Entry 7V2V (X-ray diffraction, 3.19 A resolution); this record covers chains A and D.

# Chain A (and D)
Name: VpsR
Source organism: Vibrio cholerae
Notes: chain D of this document is another copy of the same molecule, construct and numbering; everything in this record applies to it too
UniProt: Q9AQ41 (Q9AQ41_VIBCL); residue numbers follow UniProt; this construct covers 1-382
Sequence (399 residues; numbered -16 to 382; the number before each row is that of its first residue; numbers below 1 keep their minus sign (His-16 is residue -16)):
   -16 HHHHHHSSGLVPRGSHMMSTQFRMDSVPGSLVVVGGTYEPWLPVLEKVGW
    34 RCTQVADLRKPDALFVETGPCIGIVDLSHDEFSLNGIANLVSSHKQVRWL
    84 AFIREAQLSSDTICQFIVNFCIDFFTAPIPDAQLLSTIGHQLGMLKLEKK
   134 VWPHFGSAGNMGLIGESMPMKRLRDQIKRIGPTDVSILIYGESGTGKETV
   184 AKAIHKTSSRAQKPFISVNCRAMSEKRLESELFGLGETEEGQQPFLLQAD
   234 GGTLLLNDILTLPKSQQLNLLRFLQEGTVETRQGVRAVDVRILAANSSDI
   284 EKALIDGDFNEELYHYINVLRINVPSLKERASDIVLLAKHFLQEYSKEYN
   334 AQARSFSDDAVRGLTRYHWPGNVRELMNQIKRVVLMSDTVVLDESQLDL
Disordered / not traced: -16 to 8
Sequence notes: expression tag (-16 to 0)

# Interface between chain A and chain D
Residue-residue contacts (91):
  Leu41(A) with Gln258(D)
  Arg42(A) with Gln258(D); Glu259(D)
  Asp45(A) with Tyr299(D)
  Ser66(A) with Asp272(D)
  Leu67(A) with Asp272(D), hydrogen bond (backbone-side chain)
  Asn68(A) with Asp167(D); Val168(D); Ser169(D), hydrogen bond; Val273(D), hydrogen bond (side chain-backbone); Arg274(D); Ile275(D)
  Ala71(A) with Val168(D), hydrophobic
  Asn72(A) with Val168(D); Ser169(D), hydrogen bond (side chain-backbone); Val302(D)
  Ser75(A) with Val302(D)
  Val80(A) with Val101(D)
  Ser93(A) with Leu130(D)
  Ile96(A) with Asp167(D); Ser192(D); Arg193(D)
  Cys97(A) with Val134(D), hydrophobic
  Gln98(A) with Val134(D); Pro165(D)
  Ile100(A) with Met127(D), hydrophobic; Leu130(D), hydrophobic
  Val101(A) with Thr166(D)
  Phe103(A) with Phe103(D), hydrophobic
  Ile105(A) with Ile105(D), hydrophobic; Gln124(D), hydrogen bond (backbone-side chain); Met127(D)
  Asp106(A) with His123(D); Met127(D)
  Phe107(A) with Gly126(D); Met127(D), hydrophobic
  Ser119(A) with Ser119(D); His123(D)
  Thr120(A) with His123(D)
  His123(A) with Ile105(D); Asp106(D)
  Gln124(A) with Ile105(D), hydrogen bond (side chain-backbone)
  Met127(A) with Ile100(D); Cys104(D); Ile105(D); Asp106(D)
  Leu130(A) with Cys97(D); Ile100(D), hydrophobic
  Glu131(A) with Gln98(D)
  Trp135(A) with Gln98(D)
  Arg162(A) with Gln98(D), hydrogen bond (backbone-side chain); Val101(D)
  Pro165(A) with Thr95(D); Gln98(D)
  Thr166(A) with Gln98(D)
  Asp167(A) with Leu67(D); Asn68(D)
  Val168(A) with Leu67(D); Asn68(D); Ala71(D), hydrophobic
  Ser169(A) with Asn68(D), hydrogen bond (backbone-side chain)
  Ser192(A) with Thr95(D)
  Leu257(A) with Asn68(D)
  Asp282(A) with Tyr173(D), hydrogen bond; Arg304(D), salt bridge
  Ile283(A) with Arg304(D)
  Glu284(A) with Gln159(D), hydrogen bond; Tyr173(D); Arg304(D); Asn306(D)
  Lys285(A) with Asn306(D)
  Leu287(A) with Arg155(D), hydrogen bond (backbone-side chain)
  Ile288(A) with Pro152(D); Arg155(D), hydrogen bond (backbone-side chain); Leu156(D), hydrophobic; Gln159(D); Asn306(D); Pro308(D), hydrophobic
  Asp289(A) with Arg155(D); Asn306(D); Lys311(D)
  Gly290(A) with Arg155(D)
  Glu294(A) with Arg162(D), salt bridge
  His298(A) with Asn72(D), hydrogen bond (backbone-side chain); Ser76(D)
  Tyr299(A) with Asn72(D)
  Val302(A) with Ala71(D), hydrophobic; Asn72(D)
  Leu303(A) with Val101(D), hydrophobic
  Lys311(A) with Glu294(D)
  His351(A) with Ile288(D)
Other interface residues (no listed pair), chain A (56 interface residues in all): Asp40, Gln116, Ile163, Ser191, Asp291
Other interface residues (no listed pair), chain D (58 interface residues in all): Val80, Phe99, Phe107, Thr120, Lys133, Leu257, His298, Ile305, Ser309, Glu312

# Summary
The interface between chain A and chain D involves 56 residues on one side and 58 on the other; the contacts
include 13 hydrogen bonds and 2 salt bridges. Polar pairs include Asp282(A)-Arg304(D), Glu294(A)-Arg162(D) and
Leu67(A)-Asp272(D).
Both chains are VpsR (Vibrio cholerae). Entry 7V2V (Crystal Structure of VpsR display novel dimeric
architecture and c-di-GMP binding: mechanistic implications in oligomerization, ATPase ...) was determined by
X-ray diffraction, deposited together with 7V2B, 7V3W and 7V4E.
